PDB entry 8ZKK | electron microscopy, 3.60 A resolution | chains O and D of the 9 polymer chains in the assembly

[Chain O]
Protein: nozzle gp16
From: Vibrio cholerae
Chain sequence (521 residues; row label = number of the first residue in the row):
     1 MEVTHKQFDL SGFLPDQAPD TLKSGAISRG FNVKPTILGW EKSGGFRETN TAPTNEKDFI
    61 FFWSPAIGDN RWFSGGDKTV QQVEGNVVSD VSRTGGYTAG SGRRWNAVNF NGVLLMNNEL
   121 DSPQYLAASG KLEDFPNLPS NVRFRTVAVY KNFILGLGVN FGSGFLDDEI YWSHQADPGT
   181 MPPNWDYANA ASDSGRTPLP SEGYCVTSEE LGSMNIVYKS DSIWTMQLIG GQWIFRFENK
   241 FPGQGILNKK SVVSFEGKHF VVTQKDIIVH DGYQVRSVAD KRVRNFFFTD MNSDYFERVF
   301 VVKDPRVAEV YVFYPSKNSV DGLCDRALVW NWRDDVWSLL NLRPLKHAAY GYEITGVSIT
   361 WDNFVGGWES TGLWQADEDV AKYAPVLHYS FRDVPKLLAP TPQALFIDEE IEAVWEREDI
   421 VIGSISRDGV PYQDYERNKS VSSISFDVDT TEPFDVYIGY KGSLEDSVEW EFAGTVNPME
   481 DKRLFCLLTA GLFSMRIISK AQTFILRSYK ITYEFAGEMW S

[Chain D]
Protein: adaptor gp12
From: Vibrio cholerae
Chain sequence (202 residues; row label = number of the first residue in the row):
     1 MDKATLVKTI AYRMGNVKGQ DTAIDFELAL SIERLEGQEF VPWFLLSENN FFEGTAQENR
    61 IPVPRGFIRE YEEGSLYLRR VAGTGKCLIK KSQDQLLKYE GMTGEPSHYS LTNQYFRIYP
   121 VPQEDFKVEL LFYRKSSTLN VEDNPWYEYA AELLVAETIW AMLSARRDKM ADYWKSVAAD
   181 QMRRLTILDA ERRLANQEIF MG

[Interface between chain O and chain D]
Contacting residue pairs - 13 pairs, chain O then chain D:
  Asn-438(O) with Arg-166(D)
  Leu-487(O) with Asn-16(D), hydrogen bond (backbone-side chain); Lys-18(D)
  Leu-488(O) with Lys-18(D)
  Thr-489(O) with Gly-15(D); Asn-16(D); Val-17(D)
  Ala-516(O) with Asp-168(D)
  Gly-517(O) with Arg-166(D); Asp-168(D), hydrogen bond (backbone-side chain)
  Glu-518(O) with Arg-166(D), hydrogen bond (backbone-side chain)
  Trp-520(O) with Ala-165(D); Arg-166(D)
Other interface residues (no listed pair), chain D (8 interface residues in all): Arg-167

[Summary]
Chain O and chain D each contribute 8 residues to their interface, with 3 hydrogen bonds. Polar contacts
include Leu-487(O)/Asn-16(D), Gly-517(O)/Asp-168(D) and Glu-518(O)/Arg-166(D).
Chain O is nozzle gp16 and chain D is adaptor gp12, both from Vibrio cholerae; the structure, Portal-tail of
Vibrio cholerae typing phage mature VP1, was determined by electron microscopy (same publication as 8ZKM and
9IN6).
